Entry 7YRY (electron microscopy, 3.00 A resolution); this record covers chains B and E of the 8 polymer chains in the assembly.

# Chain B
Molecule: ATP synthase subunit alpha
Source organism: Acinetobacter baumannii AB5075
Notes: EC 7.1.2.2
UniProtKB: A3M142 (ATPA_ACIBT); residue numbers follow UniProt; this construct covers 1-514
Chain sequence (514 residues; each row starts with the number of its first residue):
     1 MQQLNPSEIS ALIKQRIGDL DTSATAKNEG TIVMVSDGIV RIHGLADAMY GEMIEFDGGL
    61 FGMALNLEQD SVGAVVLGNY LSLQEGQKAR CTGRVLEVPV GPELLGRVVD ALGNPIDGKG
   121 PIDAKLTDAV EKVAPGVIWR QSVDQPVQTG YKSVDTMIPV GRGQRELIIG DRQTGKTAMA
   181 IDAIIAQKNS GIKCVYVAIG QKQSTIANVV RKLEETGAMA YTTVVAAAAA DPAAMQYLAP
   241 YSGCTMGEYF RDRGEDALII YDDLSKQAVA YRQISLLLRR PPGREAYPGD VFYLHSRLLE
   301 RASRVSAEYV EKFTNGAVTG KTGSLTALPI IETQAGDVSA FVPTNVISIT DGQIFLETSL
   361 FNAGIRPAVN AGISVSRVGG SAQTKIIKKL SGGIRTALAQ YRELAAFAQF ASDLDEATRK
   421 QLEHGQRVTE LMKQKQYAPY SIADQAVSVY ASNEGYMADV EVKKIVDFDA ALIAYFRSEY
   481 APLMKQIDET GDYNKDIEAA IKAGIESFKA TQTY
Not modelled in the structure: 1-25
Curated features (UniProtKB/Swiss-Prot):
  - binding site (ATP): Gly170 to Thr177
  - site: Ser374 (Required for activity)
Ligand contacts: ATP (adenosine-5'-triphosphate): Asp171, Arg172, Gln173, Thr174, Gly175, Lys176, Thr177, Ala178, Phe361, Arg366, Gln434, Lys435, Gln436

# Chain E
Molecule: ATP synthase subunit beta
Source organism: Acinetobacter baumannii AB5075
UniProtKB: A3M144 (ATPB_ACIBT); numbering as in UniProt (aligned over 2-464)
Chain sequence (470 residues; each row starts with the number of its first residue; numbers below 1 keep their minus sign (Met-5 is residue -5)):
    -5 MHHHHHHSSG RIIQIIGAVI DVEFERTSVP KIYDALQVDG TETTLEVQQQ LGDGVVRTIA
    55 MGSTEGLKRG LTVTSTNAPI SVPVGTATLG RIMDVLGRPI DEAGPVATEE RLPIHRQAPS
   115 YAEQAASTDL LETGIKVIDL LCPFAKGGKV GLFGGAGVGK TVNMMELINN IAKAHSGLSV
   175 FAGVGERTRE GNDFYHEMKD SNVLDKVAMV YGQMNEPPGN RLRVALTGLT MAEYFRDEKD
   235 ENGKGRDVLL FVDNIYRYTL AGTEVSALLG RMPSAVGYQP TLAEEMGVLQ ERITSTKSGS
   295 ITSIQAVYVP ADDLTDPSPA TTFAHLDATV VLSRDIASSG IYPAIDPLDS TSRQLDPLVV
   355 GQEHYEIARA VQNVLQRYKE LKDIIAILGM DELAEEDKLV VYRARKIQRF FSQPFHVAEV
   415 FTGAPGKLVP LKETIRGFKG LLAGEYDHIP EQAFYMVGGI DEVIAKAEKL
Not modelled in the structure: -5 to 1
Construct notes: initiating methionine (-5); expression tag (-4 to 1)
Curated features (UniProtKB/Swiss-Prot):
  - binding site (ATP): Gly148 to Thr155

# Chain B / chain E interface
Pairs across the interface - 43 pairs, chain B then chain E:
  Val33(B) - Gly46(E)
  Met34(B) - Gln44(E)
  Val35(B) - Gln43(E)
  Val35(B) - Gln44(E)  hydrogen bond (backbone-backbone)
  Asp37(B) - Arg265(E)  salt bridge
  Asn79(B) - Gln111(E)
  Leu81(B) - Ile26(E)  hydrophobic
  Leu81(B) - Tyr27(E)  hydrophobic
  Leu81(B) - Gln111(E)
  Gln84(B) - Lys25(E)
  Glu85(B) - Gln44(E)
  Glu85(B) - Gly46(E)
  Glu85(B) - Asp47(E)
  Glu85(B) - Gly48(E)
  Ile116(B) - Tyr115(E)
  Arg172(B) - Ala314(E)
  Gln173(B) - Phe317(E)
  Gln173(B) - Arg347(E)
  Lys202(B) - Glu285(E)
  Lys202(B) - His319(E)
  Gln203(B) - Pro113(E)
  Gln203(B) - Ser114(E)
  Gln203(B) - Tyr115(E)
  Gln203(B) - Gln118(E)
  Gln203(B) - Glu285(E)
  Ala207(B) - Tyr115(E)  hydrophobic
  Val210(B) - Tyr115(E)
  Arg211(B) - Ala119(E)  hydrogen bond (side chain-backbone)
  Arg211(B) - Ala120(E)
  Ala229(B) - Glu285(E)
  Ala230(B) - Glu285(E)
  Gln273(B) - Pro274(E)
  Gln273(B) - Thr275(E)
  Leu276(B) - Met266(E)  hydrophobic
  Leu276(B) - Pro274(E)  hydrophobic
  Glu285(B) - Ala269(E)
  Ala286(B) - Pro267(E)
  Gln334(B) - Thr309(E)
  Gln334(B) - Ala314(E)
  Ala335(B) - Thr309(E)
  Ala363(B) - Arg363(E)
  Gly364(B) - Arg363(E)
  Arg366(B) - Tyr359(E)  hydrogen bond
Also at the interface, not in a pair above, chain B (32 interface residues in all): Ser36, Gln201, Ser204, Ile206, Asn208
Also at the interface, not in a pair above, chain E (40 interface residues in all): Arg20, Leu45, Ser121, Thr122, Lys143, Glu278, Val282, Leu308, Ala318, Leu320, Pro351

# In short
32 residues of chain B face 40 of chain E across their interface, with 3 hydrogen bonds and 1 salt bridge.
Among the polar pairs are Asp37(B)-Arg265(E), Arg211(B)-Ala119(E) and Arg366(B)-Tyr359(E). Bound to chain B:
ATP.
Chain B is ATP synthase subunit alpha and chain E is ATP synthase subunit beta, both from Acinetobacter
baumannii AB5075; the structure, F1-ATPase of Acinetobacter baumannii, was determined by electron microscopy.
